Entry 7TMP (electron microscopy, 3.30 A resolution); this record covers chains M and N of the 15 polymer chains in the assembly.

Chain M:
Molecule: V-type proton ATPase subunit D
Organism: Saccharomyces cerevisiae
Reference sequence: A0A6A5Q1W2 (A0A6A5Q1W2_YEASX); residue numbers follow UniProt; this construct covers 1-256
Chain sequence (256 residues; each row starts with the number of its first residue):
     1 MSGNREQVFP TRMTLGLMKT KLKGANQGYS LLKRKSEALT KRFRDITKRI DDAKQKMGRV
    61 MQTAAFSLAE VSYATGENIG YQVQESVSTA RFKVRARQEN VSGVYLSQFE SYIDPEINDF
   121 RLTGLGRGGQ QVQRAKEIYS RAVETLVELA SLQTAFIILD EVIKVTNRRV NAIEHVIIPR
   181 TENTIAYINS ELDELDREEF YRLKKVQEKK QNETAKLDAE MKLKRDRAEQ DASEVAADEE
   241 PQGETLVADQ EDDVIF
Disordered / not traced: 1-3, 218-256

Chain N:
Molecule: V-type proton ATPase subunit F
Organism: Saccharomyces cerevisiae
Reference sequence: A0A6A5PYF6 (A0A6A5PYF6_YEASX); numbering as in UniProt (aligned over 1-118)
Chain sequence (118 residues; numbered 1 to 118; the number before each row is that of its first residue):
     1 MAEKRTLIAV IADEDTTTGL LLAGIGQITP ETQEKNFFVY QEGKTTKEEI TDKFNHFTEE
    61 RDDIAILLIN QHIAENIRAR VDSFTNAFPA ILEIPSKDHP YDPEKDSVLK RVRKLFGE
Disordered / not traced: 1, 113-118

How chain M and chain N interact:
Contacting residue pairs - 24 pairs, chain M then chain N:
  Met-61(M) / Pro-95(N)  hydrophobic
  Met-61(M) / Tyr-101(N)  hydrophobic
  Gly-80(M) / Thr-18(N)
  Val-83(M) / Leu-21(N)  hydrophobic
  Val-87(M) / Gln-27(N)
  Val-87(M) / Ile-28(N)  hydrogen bond (backbone-backbone)
  Ser-88(M) / Ile-28(N)
  Thr-89(M) / Gln-27(N)
  Ala-90(M) / Gly-24(N)
  Ala-90(M) / Ile-25(N)
  Ala-90(M) / Gln-27(N)
  Arg-91(M) / Gly-24(N)  hydrogen bond (backbone-backbone)
  Phe-92(M) / Gly-24(N)  hydrogen bond (backbone-backbone)
  Phe-92(M) / Ile-25(N)  hydrophobic
  Val-94(M) / Arg-5(N)
  Val-94(M) / Thr-6(N)
  Ala-96(M) / Ala-2(N)
  Tyr-139(M) / Gly-19(N)
  Tyr-139(M) / Ala-23(N)
  Ser-140(M) / Ala-23(N)
  Ala-150(M) / Ile-66(N)  hydrophobic
  Ala-150(M) / Ala-90(N)
  Ile-157(M) / Ala-87(N)  hydrophobic
  Ile-158(M) / Ala-87(N)  hydrophobic
Interface residues without a listed pair, chain M (20 interface residues in all): Lys-136, Val-143, Thr-154, Phe-156
Interface residues without a listed pair, chain N (23 interface residues in all): Glu-3, Leu-7, Leu-22, Gly-26, Thr-29, Ile-94, Val-108

Overview:
20 residues of chain M face 23 of chain N across their interface; the contacts include 3 hydrogen bonds. The
backbones hydrogen-bond at Val-87(M)/Ile-28(N), Arg-91(M)/Gly-24(N) and Phe-92(M)/Gly-24(N).
Chain M is V-type proton ATPase subunit D and chain N is V-type proton ATPase subunit F, both from
Saccharomyces cerevisiae; the structure, V1 complex lacking subunit C from Saccharomyces cerevisiae, State 2,
was determined by electron microscopy (same publication as 7TMM, 7TMO, 7TMQ, 7TMR, 7TMS and 7TMT).
